Entry 1W88 (X-ray diffraction, 2.30 A resolution); this record covers chains A and B of the 5 polymer chains in the assembly.

# Chain A
Protein: Pyruvate dehydrogenase E1 component, alpha subunit
From: Geobacillus stearothermophilus
Notes: EC 1.2.4.1
UniProtKB: P21873 (ODPA_BACST); residue numbers follow UniProt; this construct covers 1-368
Sequence (368 residues; each row starts with the number of its first residue):
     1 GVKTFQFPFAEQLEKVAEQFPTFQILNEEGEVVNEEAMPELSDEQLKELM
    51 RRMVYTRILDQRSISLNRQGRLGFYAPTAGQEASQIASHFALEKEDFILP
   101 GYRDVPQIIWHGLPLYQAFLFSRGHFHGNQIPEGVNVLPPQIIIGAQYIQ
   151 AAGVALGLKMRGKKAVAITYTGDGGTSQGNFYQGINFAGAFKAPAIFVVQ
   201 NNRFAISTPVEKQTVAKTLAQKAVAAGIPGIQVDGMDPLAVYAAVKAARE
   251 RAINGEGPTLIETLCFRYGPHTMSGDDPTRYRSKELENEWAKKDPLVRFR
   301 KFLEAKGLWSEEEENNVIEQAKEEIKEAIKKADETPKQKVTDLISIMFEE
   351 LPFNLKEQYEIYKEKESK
Not modelled in the structure: 1-4, 269-291
Construct notes: engineered mutation Asn-180 (Asp in P21873), Gln-183 (Glu in P21873)
Metal / ion sites: Mg2+: Asp-173, Asn-202, Phe-204 (together with thiamine diphosphate)
Small-molecule neighbours: thiamine diphosphate (TPP): Tyr-102, Arg-103, Ile-142, Ile-143, Ile-144, Gly-172, Asp-173, Gly-174, Gly-175, Gln-178, Asn-202, Phe-204, Ala-205, Ile-206

# Chain B
Protein: Pyruvate dehydrogenase E1 component, beta subunit
From: Geobacillus stearothermophilus
Notes: EC 1.2.4.1
UniProtKB: P21874 (ODPB_BACST); numbering as in UniProt (aligned over 1-324)
Sequence (324 residues; each row starts with the number of its first residue):
     1 AQMTMVQAITDALRIELKNDPNVLIFGEDVGVNGGVFRATEGLQAEFGED
    51 RVFDTPLAESGIGGLAIGLALQGFRPVPEIQFFGFVYEVMDSICGQMARI
   101 RYRTGGRYHMPITIRSPFGGGVHTPELHSDSLEGLVAQQPGLKVVIPSTP
   151 YDAKGLLISAIRDNDPVIFLEHLKLYRSFRQEVPEGEYTIPIGKADIKRE
   201 GKDITIIAYGAMVHESLKAAAELEKEGISAEVVDLRTVQPLDIETIIGSV
   251 EKTGRAIVVQEAQRQAGIAANVVAEINERAILSLEAPVLRVAAPDTVYPF
   301 AQAESVWLPNFKDVIETAKKVMNF
Small-molecule neighbours: thiamine diphosphate (TPP): Glu-28, Leu-57, Glu-59, Gln-81, Phe-85

# Chain A / chain B interface
Contacting residue pairs (76; chain A residue first):
  Phe-97(A) / Gln-72(B)
  Phe-97(A) / Tyr-108(B)
  Asn-129(A) / Arg-103(B)  hydrogen bond (side chain-backbone)
  Asn-129(A) / Thr-104(B)
  Gln-130(A) / Thr-104(B)
  Gln-130(A) / Gly-105(B)  hydrogen bond (side chain-backbone)
  Ile-131(A) / Arg-107(B)  hydrogen bond (backbone-side chain)
  Pro-132(A) / Arg-107(B)  hydrogen bond (backbone-side chain)
  Glu-133(A) / Arg-107(B)
  Gly-134(A) / Arg-107(B)
  Val-135(A) / Arg-107(B)  hydrogen bond (backbone-side chain)
  Val-135(A) / Tyr-108(B)
  Val-137(A) / Tyr-108(B)  hydrogen bond (backbone-side chain)
  Leu-138(A) / Leu-71(B)  hydrophobic
  Pro-139(A) / Thr-104(B)
  Gln-141(A) / Gln-96(B)  hydrogen bond
  Ile-143(A) / Asp-91(B)
  Ile-143(A) / Gln-96(B)
  Ala-146(A) / Asp-91(B)
  Ala-146(A) / Gln-96(B)
  Ile-149(A) / Ser-60(B)
  Ile-149(A) / Gly-64(B)
  Ile-149(A) / Leu-65(B)
  Gln-150(A) / Gly-64(B)
  Gln-150(A) / Ile-67(B)
  Gln-150(A) / Gly-68(B)
  Gln-150(A) / Gln-96(B)  hydrogen bond
  Gly-153(A) / Leu-65(B)
  Gly-153(A) / Gly-68(B)
  Gly-153(A) / Leu-69(B)  hydrogen bond (backbone-backbone)
  Val-154(A) / Gly-68(B)
  Val-154(A) / Leu-71(B)  hydrophobic
  Val-154(A) / Gln-72(B)
  Leu-156(A) / Leu-65(B)  hydrophobic
  Gly-157(A) / Leu-69(B)
  Gly-157(A) / Phe-74(B)
  Leu-158(A) / Gln-72(B)
  Met-160(A) / Phe-53(B)  hydrophobic
  Met-160(A) / Phe-74(B)  hydrophobic
  Arg-161(A) / Asn-22(B)  hydrogen bond
  Arg-161(A) / Gln-72(B)  hydrogen bond (side chain-backbone)
  Arg-161(A) / Gly-73(B)
  Arg-161(A) / Phe-74(B)
  Asn-180(A) / Ser-60(B)  hydrogen bond
  Gln-183(A) / Ala-58(B)
  Gln-183(A) / Ser-60(B)
  Gln-183(A) / Gly-61(B)  hydrogen bond (side chain-backbone)
  Phe-187(A) / Pro-56(B)
  Phe-187(A) / Ala-58(B)
  Phe-187(A) / Gly-61(B)
  Phe-187(A) / Ile-62(B)
  Phe-187(A) / Leu-65(B)  hydrophobic
  Phe-191(A) / Phe-53(B)  hydrophobic
  Phe-191(A) / Asp-54(B)
  Phe-191(A) / Pro-56(B)
  Leu-343(A) / Tyr-102(B)
  Ile-346(A) / Arg-101(B)
  Ile-346(A) / Tyr-102(B)  hydrogen bond (backbone-backbone)
  Ile-346(A) / Gly-105(B)
  Met-347(A) / Arg-101(B)
  Met-347(A) / Tyr-102(B)  hydrophobic
  Met-347(A) / Pro-140(B)
  Met-347(A) / Gly-141(B)
  Phe-348(A) / Arg-101(B)
  Phe-348(A) / Gly-141(B)
  Phe-348(A) / Leu-142(B)
  Phe-348(A) / Lys-143(B)
  Phe-348(A) / Asp-165(B)
  Glu-349(A) / Arg-101(B)
  Glu-349(A) / Asn-164(B)  hydrogen bond
  Glu-349(A) / Asp-165(B)  hydrogen bond (backbone-side chain)
  Glu-350(A) / Lys-143(B)
  Pro-352(A) / Pro-240(B)  hydrophobic
  Phe-353(A) / Ile-243(B)  hydrophobic
  Phe-353(A) / Arg-279(B)
  Glu-357(A) / Arg-279(B)  salt bridge
Also at the interface, not in a pair above, chain A (40 interface residues in all): Phe-126, Ala-152, Ala-190, Asn-354
Also at the interface, not in a pair above, chain B (43 interface residues in all): Leu-24, Asp-50, Thr-55, Glu-88, Ala-98, Gly-106, Gln-239, Glu-244

# Overview
40 residues of chain A and 43 residues of chain B are in contact, with 16 hydrogen bonds and 1 salt bridge.
Among the polar pairs are Glu-357(A)/Arg-279(B), Asn-129(A)/Arg-103(B) and Gln-130(A)/Gly-105(B). Bound to
chain A: thiamine diphosphate. Ligands of chain B: thiamine diphosphate.
Here chain A is Pyruvate dehydrogenase E1 component, alpha subunit and chain B is Pyruvate dehydrogenase E1
component, beta subunit, both from Geobacillus stearothermophilus. Entry 1W88 (The crystal structure of
pyruvate dehydrogenase E1(D180N,E183Q) bound to the peripheral subunit binding domain of E2) was determined by
X-ray diffraction, deposited together with 1W85.
